Entry 1ZTW (X-ray diffraction, 1.80 A resolution); this record covers chains B and A of the 3 polymer chains in the assembly.

# Chain B
Molecule: Cttaattc
Sequence (8 nucleotides; row label = number of the first residue in the row):
     1 CTTAATTC

# Chain A
Name: Reverse transcriptase
Source organism: Moloney murine leukemia virus
Notes: EC 2.7.7.49; fragment: RT catalytic fragment
UniProt: P03355 (POL_MLVMO); residues 24-278 here correspond to UniProt positions 144-398 (UniProt number = residue number + 120)
Chain sequence (255 residues; numbered 24 to 278; the number before each row is that of its first residue):
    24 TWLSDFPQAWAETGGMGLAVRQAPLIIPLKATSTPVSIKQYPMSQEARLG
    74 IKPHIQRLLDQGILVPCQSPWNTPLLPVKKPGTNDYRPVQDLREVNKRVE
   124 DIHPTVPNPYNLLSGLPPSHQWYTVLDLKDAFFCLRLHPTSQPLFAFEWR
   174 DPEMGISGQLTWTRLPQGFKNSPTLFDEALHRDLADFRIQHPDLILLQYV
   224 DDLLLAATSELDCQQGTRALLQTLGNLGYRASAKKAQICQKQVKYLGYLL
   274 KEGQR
From the paper describing this entry:
  - binding site for Gaattaag: Asp-114, Leu-115, Gly-191
  - binding site for Cttaattc (chain B): Tyr-64, Arg-116

# How chain B and chain A interact
Pairs across the interface (6; chain B residue first):
  DC1(B) / Tyr-64(A)  sugar contact
  DC1(B) / Leu-99(A)  base contact
  DT2(B) / Tyr-64(A)  hydrogen bond to the sugar
  DT2(B) / Arg-116(A)  hydrogen bond to the base
  DT3(B) / Arg-116(A)  hydrogen bond to the sugar
  DA4(B) / Lys-120(A)  salt bridge to the phosphate
The authors on this interface:
  - pairs named by the authors: Tyr-64(A)/DC1(B), Arg-116(A)/DT3(B), Arg-116(A)/DT2(B)

# Overview
The chain B/chain A interface involves 4 residues from each chain; the contacts include 3 hydrogen bonds and 1
salt bridge. Polar contacts include DT2(B)/Arg-116(A), DT2(B)/Tyr-64(A) and DT3(B)/Arg-116(A). The paper
describes contacts between Tyr-64(A) and DC1(B), Arg-116(A) and DT3(B) and Arg-116(A) and DT2(B). The paper
reports a binding site for Gaattaag at Asp-114(A), Leu-115(A) and Gly-191(A); a binding site for Cttaattc
(chain B) at Tyr-64(A) and Arg-116(A).
Chain B is Cttaattc and chain A is Reverse transcriptase (Moloney murine leukemia virus); the structure,
d(CTTAATTCGAATTAAG) complexed with Moloney Murine Leukemia Virus Reverse Transcriptase catalytic fragment, was
determined by X-ray diffraction (same publication as 1ZTT).
